PDB entry 1AD8 | X-ray diffraction, 2.00 A resolution | chains H and I of the 3 polymer chains in the assembly

== Chain H ==
Protein: Thrombin (large subunit)
Source organism: Homo sapiens
Notes: EC 3.4.21.5
UniProt: P00734 (THRB_HUMAN); the construct lacks a stretch of the UniProt sequence and is renumbered around it, so the offset changes along the chain: 16-36 = UniProt 364-384; 37-49 = UniProt 386-398; 51-60 = UniProt 400-409; 61-74 = UniProt 419-432; 8 more segments
Amino-acid sequence (259 residues; each row starts with the number of its first residue; note: 5 numbers in that range are skipped by the numbering (no residue carries them; nothing is unmodelled there); a row labelled like 60A-60I holds insertion residues (60A, then the next letters in order)):
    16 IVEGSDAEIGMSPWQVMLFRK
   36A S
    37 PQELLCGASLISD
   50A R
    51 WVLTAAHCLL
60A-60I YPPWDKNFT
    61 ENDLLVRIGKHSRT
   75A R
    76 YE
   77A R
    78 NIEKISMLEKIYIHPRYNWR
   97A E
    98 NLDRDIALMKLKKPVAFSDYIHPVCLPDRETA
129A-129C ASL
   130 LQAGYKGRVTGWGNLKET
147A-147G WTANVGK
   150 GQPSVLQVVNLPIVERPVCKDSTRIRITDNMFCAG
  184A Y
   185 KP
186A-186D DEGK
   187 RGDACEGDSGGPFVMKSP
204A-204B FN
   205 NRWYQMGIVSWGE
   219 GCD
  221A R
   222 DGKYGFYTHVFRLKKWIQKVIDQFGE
Unresolved in the structure: 147A-147G, 246-247
Cystine bridges: Cys42-Cys58, Cys168-Cys182, Cys191-Cys220
Covalent attachments: compound MDL linked to Ser195
Ion coordination: Na+: Lys169, Thr172, Phe204A
Small-molecule neighbours: MDL ([dehydroxy-N-methyl-tyrosyl-prolinyl]-[4,4,5,5,5-pentafluoro-3-oxy-1-[3-indolyl]-pent-2-yl]amine): Leu41, Cys42, His57, Cys58, Tyr60A, Trp60D, Lys60F, Glu97A, Asn98, Leu99, Ile174, Asp189, Ala190, Cys191, Glu192, Gly193, Asp194, Val213, Ser214, Trp215, Gly216, Cys220, Gly226, Phe227
Swiss-Prot annotation at these positions:
  - region: Ala183 to Val200 (High affinity receptor-binding region which is also known as the TP508 peptide)
  - active site (Charge relay system): His57, Asp102, Ser195
  - glycosylation: Asn60G (N-linked (GlcNAc...) (complex) asparagine)

== Chain I ==
Protein: Hirudin (53-65) peptide
Source organism: Hirudo medicinalis
UniProt: P01050 (ITH1_HIRME); numbering as in UniProt (aligned over 55-64)
Amino-acid sequence (10 residues; each row starts with the number of its first residue):
    55 DFEEIPEEYL
Modified positions: Tyr63 (o-sulfo-l-tyrosine; TYS)

== How chain H and chain I interact ==
Pairs across the interface (21; chain H residue first):
  Phe34(H) - Phe56(I)  hydrophobic
  Lys36(H) - Leu64(I)
  Gln38(H) - Glu58(I)
  Gln38(H) - Ile59(I)
  Leu40(H) - Phe56(I)  hydrophobic
  Leu65(H) - Ile59(I)  hydrophobic
  Leu65(H) - Tyr63(I)
  Arg67(H) - Ile59(I)
  Arg73(H) - Asp55(I)  salt bridge
  Arg73(H) - Phe56(I)
  Thr74(H) - Asp55(I)
  Thr74(H) - Phe56(I)
  Thr74(H) - Glu57(I)  hydrogen bond (backbone-backbone)
  Arg75A(H) - Glu57(I)
  Tyr76(H) - Glu57(I)  hydrogen bond (backbone-side chain)
  Tyr76(H) - Glu58(I)
  Tyr76(H) - Pro60(I)
  Tyr76(H) - Tyr63(I)
  Glu80(H) - Tyr63(I)
  Lys81(H) - Tyr63(I)
  Ile82(H) - Tyr63(I)
Other interface residues (no listed pair), chain H (15 interface residues in all): Glu39, Met84

== Summary ==
15 residues of chain H and 8 residues of chain I are in contact, with 2 hydrogen bonds and 1 salt bridge.
Polar pairs include Arg73(H)-Asp55(I), Tyr76(H)-Glu57(I) and Thr74(H)-Glu57(I). Covalently linked compound
MDL: at Ser195(H). UniProt lists 3 active-site residues on chain H.
Here chain H is Thrombin (large subunit) (Homo sapiens) and chain I is Hirudin (53-65) peptide (Hirudo
medicinalis). Entry 1AD8 (Complex of thrombin with and inhibitor containing a novel P1 moiety) was determined
by X-ray diffraction.
